Entry 6ZX9 (X-ray diffraction, 2.52 A resolution); this record covers chains A and C of the 3 polymer chains in the assembly.

[Chain A]
Protein: DNA damage-binding protein 1
Organism: Homo sapiens
UniProtKB: Q16531 (DDB1_HUMAN); residues 1-1140 here = UniProt positions 1-1140
Sequence (1142 residues; each row starts with the number of its first residue; numbers below 1 keep their minus sign (Gly-1 is residue -1)):
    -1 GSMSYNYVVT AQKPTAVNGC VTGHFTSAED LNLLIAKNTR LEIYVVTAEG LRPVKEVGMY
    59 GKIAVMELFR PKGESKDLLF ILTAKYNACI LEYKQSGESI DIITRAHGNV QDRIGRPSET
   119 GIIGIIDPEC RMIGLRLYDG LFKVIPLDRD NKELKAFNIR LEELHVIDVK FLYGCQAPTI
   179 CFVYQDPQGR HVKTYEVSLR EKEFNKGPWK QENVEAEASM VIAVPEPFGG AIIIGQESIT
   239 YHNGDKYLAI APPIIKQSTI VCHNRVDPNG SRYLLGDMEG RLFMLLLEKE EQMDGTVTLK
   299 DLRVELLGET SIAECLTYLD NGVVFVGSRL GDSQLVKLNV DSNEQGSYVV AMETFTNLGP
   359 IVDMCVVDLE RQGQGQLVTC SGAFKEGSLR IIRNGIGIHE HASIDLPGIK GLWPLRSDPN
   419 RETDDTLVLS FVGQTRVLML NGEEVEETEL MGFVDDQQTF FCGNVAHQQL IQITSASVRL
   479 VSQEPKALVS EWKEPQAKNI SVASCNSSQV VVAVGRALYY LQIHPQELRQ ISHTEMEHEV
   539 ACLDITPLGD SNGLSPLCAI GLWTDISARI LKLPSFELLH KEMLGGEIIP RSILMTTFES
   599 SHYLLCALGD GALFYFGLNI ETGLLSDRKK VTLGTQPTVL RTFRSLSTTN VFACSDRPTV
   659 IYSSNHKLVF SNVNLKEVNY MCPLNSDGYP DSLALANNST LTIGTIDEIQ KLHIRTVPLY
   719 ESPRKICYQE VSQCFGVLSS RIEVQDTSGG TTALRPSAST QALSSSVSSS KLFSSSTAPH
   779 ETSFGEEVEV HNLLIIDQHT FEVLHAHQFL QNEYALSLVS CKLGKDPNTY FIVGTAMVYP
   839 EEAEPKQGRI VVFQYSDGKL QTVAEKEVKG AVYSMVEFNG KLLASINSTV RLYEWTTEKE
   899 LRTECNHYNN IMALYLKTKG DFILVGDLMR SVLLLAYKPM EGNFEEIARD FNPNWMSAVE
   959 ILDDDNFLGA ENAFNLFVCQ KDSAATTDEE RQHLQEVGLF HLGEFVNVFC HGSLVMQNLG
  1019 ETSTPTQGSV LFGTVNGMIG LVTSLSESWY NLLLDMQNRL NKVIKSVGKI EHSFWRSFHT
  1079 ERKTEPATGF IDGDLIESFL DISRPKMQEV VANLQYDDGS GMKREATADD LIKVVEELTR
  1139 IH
Unresolved in the structure: 289-294, 1018-1022, 1116-1122
Differences from the reference sequence: expression tag (-1 to 0)
Curated features (UniProtKB/Swiss-Prot):
  - modified residue: Ser2 (N-acetylserine), Lys1067 (N6-acetyllysine), Thr1125 (Phosphothreonine)
  - cross-link: Lys1121 (Glycyl lysine isopeptide (Lys-Gly) (interchain with G-Cter in SUMO2))
  - natural variant: Asp184 to Gln186 (deletion: In WHIKERS), Arg188 (R188Q: In WHIKERS; R188W: In WHIKERS), Glu213 (E213K: In WHIKERS), Phe429 (F429V: In WHIKERS)
  - mutagenesis: Tyr316 to Asn319 (Impairs interaction with DDA1), Glu537 (E537A: Slightly impairs interaction with CUL4A), Trp561 (W561A: Strongly impairs interaction with CUL4A), Glu840 to Glu842 (Impairs interaction with AMBRA1, DTL, DET1, DCAF1, DCAF5, DCAF11 and DCAF8), Met910 to Tyr913 (Impairs interaction with AMBRA1, DTL and DCAF5), Trp953 (W953A: Impairs interaction with AMBRA1, ERCC8, DCAF5 and DCAF11)

[Chain C]
Protein: Vpr protein fused to T4 lysozyme
Organism: Enterobacteria phage T4
Notes: EC 3.2.1.17
UniProtKB: chimeric construct of P00720, A4UDG5: residues -165 to -3 from P00720 (ENLYS_BPT4) positions 2-164 (UniProt number = residue number + 167); residues 1-92 from A4UDG5 positions 1-92 (same numbers)
Sequence (258 residues; numbered -165 to 92; the number before each row is that of its first residue; numbers below 1 keep their minus sign (Asn-165 is residue -165)):
  -165 NIFEMLRIDH GLRLKIYKDT EGYYTIGIGH LLTKSPSLNA AKSELDKAIG RNTNGVITKD
  -105 EAEKLFNQDV DAAVRGILRN AKLKPVYDSL DAVRRAALIN MVFQMGETGV AGFTNSLRML
   -45 QQKRWDEAAV NLAKSRWYNQ TPNRAKRVIT TFRTGTWDAY KNLAAAMERV PPSHRPPWHS
    15 RVVPTTMQQA QQAMWDLNEE AEKHFSREEL RGIWNDVTEL PADPNWTVDQ AAIACAIDYI
    75 RRTQTLLFRH YREGCYHR
Unresolved in the structure: 92
Differences from the reference sequence: conflict His-156 (Glu11 in P00720), Gly-155 (Arg12 in P00720), Thr-113 (Cys54 in P00720), Ala-70 (Cys97 in P00720), Arg-30 (Ile137 in P00720); linker (-2 to 0)
Curated features (UniProtKB/Swiss-Prot):
  - active site: Asp-147 (Proton donor/acceptor)
  - binding site (substrate): Leu-135, Phe-63, Ser-50, Asn-35
Ion coordination: Zn2+: His38, His84, Cys89, His91
Reported in the primary citation:
  - mutagenesis - R15E/R75E: unchanged binding to SAMHD1
  - mutagenesis - W29A/A66W: abolished binding to SAMHD1
  - mutagenesis - W29A/A66W: unchanged binding to DDB1- and CUL4-associated factor 1

[Chain A / chain C interface]
Residue-residue contacts (6; chain A residue first):
  Gly-1(A) - Leu-3(C)
  Gly-1(A) - Ala-2(C)
  Gly-1(A) - Ala-1(C)
  Thr984(A) - Lys-20(C)  hydrogen bond (backbone-side chain)
  Glu987(A) - Met1(C)
  Glu988(A) - Met1(C)
Interface residues without a listed pair, chain A (6 interface residues in all): Ser0, Thr985

[In short]
The interface between chain A and chain C involves 6 residues on one side and 5 on the other; the contacts
include 1 hydrogen bond. Its one hydrogen-bonded contact is Thr984(A)-Lys-20(C). The paper reports that
W29A/A66W of chain C abolish binding to SAMHD1; R15E/R75E of chain C leave binding to SAMHD1 unchanged.
Here chain A is DNA damage-binding protein 1 (Homo sapiens) and chain C is Vpr protein fused to T4 lysozyme
(Enterobacteria phage T4). Entry 6ZX9 (Crystal structure of SIV Vpr,fused to T4 lysozyme, isolated from
moustached monkey, bound to human DDB1 ...) was determined by X-ray diffraction, deposited together with 6ZUE.
